PDB entry 8SEI | electron microscopy, 2.90 A resolution | chains B and D of the 10 polymer chains in the assembly

Chain B (and D):
Molecule: Microtubule-associated protein tau
Notes: chain D of this document is another copy of the same molecule, construct and numbering; everything in this record applies to it too
UniProt: P10636 (TAU_HUMAN); residues 306-378 here correspond to UniProt positions 623-695 (UniProt number = residue number + 317)
Sequence (73 residues; each row starts with the number of its first residue):
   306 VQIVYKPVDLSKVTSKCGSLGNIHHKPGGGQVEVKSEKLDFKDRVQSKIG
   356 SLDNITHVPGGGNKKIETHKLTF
Swiss-Prot annotation at these positions:
  - site (Not glycated): Lys311, Lys317, Lys321, Lys331, Lys340, Lys343, Lys370, Lys375
  - modified residue: Lys311 (N6,N6-dimethyllysine), Lys317 (N6-acetyllysine), Lys321 (N6-acetyllysine), Ser324 (Phosphoserine), Lys331 (N6-acetyllysine), Lys343 (N6-acetyllysine), Lys347 (N6-acetyllysine), Arg349 (Omega-N-methylarginine), Ser352 (Phosphoserine), Ser356 (Phosphoserine), Lys369 (N6-acetyllysine)
  - glycosylation (N-linked (Glc) (glycation) lysine): Lys347, Lys353, Lys369
  - cross-link (Glycyl lysine isopeptide (Lys-Gly)): Lys311 (interchain with G-Cter in ubiquitin), Lys317 (interchain with G-Cter in ubiquitin), Lys321 (interchain with G-Cter in ubiquitin), Lys331 (interchain with G-Cter in ubiquitin), Lys343 (interchain with G-Cter in ubiquitin), Lys347 (interchain with G-Cter in ubiquitin), Lys353 (interchain with G-Cter in ubiquitin), Lys369 (interchain with G-Cter in ubiquitin), Lys375 (interchain with G-Cter in ubiquitin)

How chain B and chain D interact:
Contacting residue pairs - 167 pairs, chain B then chain D:
  Val306(B) with Val306(D)
  Gln307(B) with Val306(D), hydrogen bond (backbone-backbone); Gln307(D), hydrogen bond; Ile308(D), hydrogen bond (backbone-backbone)
  Ile308(B) with Ile308(D), hydrophobic; Val309(D), hydrogen bond (backbone-backbone); Phe378(D), hydrophobic
  Val309(B) with Val309(D); Tyr310(D), hydrogen bond (backbone-backbone); Lys311(D)
  Tyr310(B) with Tyr310(D), hydrophobic; His374(D)
  Lys311(B) with Tyr310(D), hydrogen bond (backbone-backbone); Lys311(D)
  Pro312(B) with Tyr310(D); Pro312(D)
  Val313(B) with Pro312(D), hydrogen bond (backbone-backbone); Val313(D); Asp314(D), hydrogen bond (backbone-backbone)
  Asp314(B) with Asp314(D); Glu372(D)
  Leu315(B) with Asp314(D), hydrogen bond (backbone-backbone)
  Ser316(B) with Asp314(D), hydrogen bond (backbone-backbone); Ser316(D); Lys370(D)
  Lys317(B) with Ser316(D), hydrogen bond (backbone-backbone); Lys317(D); Val318(D), hydrogen bond (backbone-backbone)
  Val318(B) with Val318(D); Asn368(D); Lys370(D)
  Thr319(B) with Val318(D), hydrogen bond (backbone-backbone); Thr319(D); Ser320(D), hydrogen bond (backbone-backbone); Asn368(D), hydrogen bond (backbone-side chain)
  Ser320(B) with Ser320(D); Gly365(D), hydrogen bond (side chain-backbone); Gly366(D)
  Lys321(B) with Ser320(D), hydrogen bond (backbone-backbone); Lys321(D); Cys322(D), hydrogen bond (backbone-backbone)
  Cys322(B) with Cys322(D); Leu325(D), hydrophobic
  Gly323(B) with Cys322(D), hydrogen bond (backbone-backbone); Gly323(D), hydrogen bond (backbone-backbone)
  Ser324(B) with Gly323(D), hydrogen bond (backbone-backbone); Ser324(D); Leu325(D), hydrogen bond (backbone-backbone)
  Leu325(B) with Val363(D); Gly365(D)
  Gly326(B) with Gly326(D)
  Asn327(B) with Gly326(D), hydrogen bond (backbone-backbone); Asn327(D), hydrogen bond; Ile328(D), hydrogen bond (backbone-backbone)
  Ile328(B) with Ile328(D), hydrophobic; Thr361(D); Val363(D), hydrophobic
  His329(B) with Ile328(D), hydrogen bond (backbone-backbone); His329(D); His330(D), hydrogen bond (backbone-backbone)
  His330(B) with His330(D); Asn359(D); Thr361(D), hydrogen bond
  Lys331(B) with His330(D), hydrogen bond (backbone-backbone); Lys331(D)
  Pro332(B) with His330(D); Pro332(D); Asn359(D)
  Gly333(B) with Pro332(D), hydrogen bond (backbone-backbone); Gly334(D)
  Gly334(B) with Gly334(D)
  Gly335(B) with Gly335(D); Leu357(D)
  Gln336(B) with Gly335(D), hydrogen bond (backbone-backbone); Gln336(D), hydrogen bond; Val337(D), hydrogen bond (backbone-backbone); Leu357(D)
  Val337(B) with Val337(D); Gly355(D); Leu357(D), hydrophobic
  Glu338(B) with Val337(D), hydrogen bond (backbone-backbone); Glu338(D); Val339(D), hydrogen bond (backbone-backbone); Lys340(D), salt bridge
  Val339(B) with Val339(D); Gly355(D)
  Lys340(B) with Val339(D), hydrogen bond (backbone-backbone); Lys340(D); Ser341(D), hydrogen bond (backbone-backbone)
  Ser341(B) with Ser341(D); Glu342(D)
  Glu342(B) with Glu342(D), hydrogen bond (backbone-backbone); Lys343(D), salt bridge
  Lys343(B) with Glu342(D), hydrogen bond (backbone-backbone); Lys343(D); Leu344(D), hydrogen bond (backbone-backbone)
  Leu344(B) with Leu344(D)
  Asp345(B) with Leu344(D), hydrogen bond (backbone-backbone); Asp345(D); Phe346(D), hydrogen bond (backbone-backbone); Lys347(D), salt bridge
  Phe346(B) with Leu344(D); Phe346(D), hydrophobic
  Lys347(B) with Phe346(D), hydrogen bond (backbone-backbone); Lys347(D); Asp348(D), hydrogen bond (backbone-backbone)
  Asp348(B) with Asp348(D), hydrogen bond (backbone-backbone); Arg349(D), hydrogen bond (backbone-backbone)
  Arg349(B) with Arg349(D), hydrogen bond (backbone-backbone); Val350(D)
  Val350(B) with Phe346(D); Val350(D)
  Gln351(B) with Val350(D), hydrogen bond (backbone-backbone); Gln351(D), hydrogen bond; Ser352(D), hydrogen bond (backbone-backbone)
  Ser352(B) with Ser352(D)
  Lys353(B) with Ser352(D), hydrogen bond (backbone-backbone); Lys353(D); Ile354(D), hydrogen bond (backbone-backbone)
  Ile354(B) with Leu344(D), hydrophobic; Ile354(D)
  Gly355(B) with Ile354(D), hydrogen bond (backbone-backbone); Gly355(D), hydrogen bond (backbone-backbone)
  Ser356(B) with Gly355(D), hydrogen bond (backbone-backbone); Ser356(D); Leu357(D), hydrogen bond (backbone-backbone)
  Leu357(B) with Leu357(D)
  Asp358(B) with Leu357(D), hydrogen bond (backbone-backbone); Asp358(D); Asn359(D), hydrogen bond (backbone-backbone)
  Asn359(B) with Asn359(D), hydrogen bond
  Ile360(B) with Asn359(D), hydrogen bond (backbone-backbone); Ile360(D); Thr361(D), hydrogen bond (backbone-backbone)
  Thr361(B) with Thr361(D)
  His362(B) with Thr361(D), hydrogen bond (backbone-backbone); His362(D), hydrogen bond; Val363(D), hydrogen bond (backbone-backbone)
  Val363(B) with Val363(D)
  Pro364(B) with Pro364(D); Gly365(D), hydrogen bond (backbone-backbone)
  Gly366(B) with Gly365(D); Gly366(D)
  Gly367(B) with Gly366(D), hydrogen bond (backbone-backbone); Gly367(D)
  Asn368(B) with Gly366(D); Gly367(D); Asn368(D), hydrogen bond (side chain-backbone)
  Lys369(B) with Asn368(D), hydrogen bond (backbone-backbone); Lys369(D); Lys370(D), hydrogen bond (backbone-backbone)
  Lys370(B) with Lys370(D)
  Ile371(B) with Lys370(D), hydrogen bond (backbone-backbone); Ile371(D); Glu372(D), hydrogen bond (backbone-backbone)
  Glu372(B) with Glu372(D)
  Thr373(B) with Glu372(D), hydrogen bond (backbone-backbone); Thr373(D); His374(D), hydrogen bond (backbone-backbone)
  His374(B) with His374(D)
  Lys375(B) with His374(D), hydrogen bond (backbone-backbone); Lys375(D); Leu376(D), hydrogen bond (backbone-backbone)
  Leu376(B) with Leu376(D)
  Thr377(B) with Leu376(D), hydrogen bond (backbone-backbone); Thr377(D); Phe378(D), hydrogen bond (backbone-backbone)
Also at the interface, not in a pair above, chain B (73 interface residues in all): Gly365, Phe378
Also at the interface, not in a pair above, chain D (73 interface residues in all): Leu315, Gly333

Summary:
Chain B and chain D each contribute 73 residues to their interface, with 77 hydrogen bonds and 3 salt bridges.
Polar pairs include Glu338(B)-Lys340(D), Glu342(B)-Lys343(D) and Asp345(B)-Lys347(D).
Chain B and chain D are both Microtubule-associated protein tau; the structure, SF Tau from Down Syndrome, was
determined by electron microscopy, deposited together with 8SEH, 8SEJ, 8SEK and 8SEL.
